Entry 9DXX (X-ray diffraction, 2.37 A resolution); this record covers chains A and E of the 3 polymer chains in the assembly.

Chain A:
Name: Hemagglutinin HA1 chain
Organism: Influenza A virus (A/Puerto Rico/8/1934(H1N1))
UniProtKB: P03452 (HEMA_I34A1); the construct lacks a stretch of the UniProt sequence, so the offset changes along the chain: 11-54 = UniProt 18-61; 55-83 = UniProt 63-91; 84-95 = UniProt 93-104; 96-125 = UniProt 106-135; 2 more segments
Chain sequence (328 residues; each row starts with the number of its first residue; a row labelled like 125A-125C holds insertion residues (125A, then the next letters in order)):
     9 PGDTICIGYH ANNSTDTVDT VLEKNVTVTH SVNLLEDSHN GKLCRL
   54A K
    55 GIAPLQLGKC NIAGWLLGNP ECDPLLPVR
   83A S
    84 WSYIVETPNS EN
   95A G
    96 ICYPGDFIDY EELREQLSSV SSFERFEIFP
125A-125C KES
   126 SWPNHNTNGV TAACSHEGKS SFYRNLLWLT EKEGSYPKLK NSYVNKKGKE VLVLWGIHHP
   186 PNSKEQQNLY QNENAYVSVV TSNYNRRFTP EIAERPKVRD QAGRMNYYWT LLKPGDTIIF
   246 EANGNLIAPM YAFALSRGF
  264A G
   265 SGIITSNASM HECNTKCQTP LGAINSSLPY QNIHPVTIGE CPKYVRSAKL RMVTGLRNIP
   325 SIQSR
Unresolved in the structure: 326-329
Construct notes: expression tag (9-10)
Cystine bridges: Cys52-Cys277, Cys64-Cys76, Cys97-Cys139, Cys281-Cys305
Covalent attachments: N-acetylglucosamine (NAG) linked to Asn21, Asn271, Asn289
Swiss-Prot annotation at these positions:
  - site: Arg329 (Cleavage)
  - glycosylation (N-linked (GlcNAc...) asparagine): Asn20, Asn21, Asn33, Asn271, Asn289

Chain E:
Name: D-peptide
Chain sequence (31 residues; numbered 0 to 30; the number before each row is that of its first residue; numbering starts at 0):
     0 XXRFCPSIXK KCRRDSDCPG XCICKGNGYC G
Modified / non-standard residues: 7YO ((2R)-5-oxidanylidenepyrrolidine-2-carboxylic acid) at position 0, F9D ((2R)-2-aminopent-4-ynoic acid) at position 1, KW4 (5-methyl-D-norleucine) at position 8, HMF (2-amino-4-phenyl-butyric acid) at position 20; Arg2, Arg12, Arg13 (D-arginine; DAR); Phe3 (D-phenylalanine; DPN); Cys4, Cys11, Cys17, Cys21, Cys23, Cys29 (D-cysteine; DCY); Pro5, Pro18 (D-proline; DPR); Ser6, Ser15 (D-serine; DSN); Ile7, Ile22 (D-isoleucine; DIL); Lys9, Lys10, Lys24 (D-lysine; DLY); Asp14, Asp16 (D-aspartic acid; DAS); Asn26 (D-asparagine; DSG); Tyr28 (D-tyrosine; DTY)
Cystine bridges: Cys4-Cys21, Cys11-Cys23, Cys17-Cys29
Ion coordination: K+: Asp14, Cys17, Gly19, Cys21

Chain A / chain E interface:
Residue-residue contacts (11):
  Asn20(A) - 7YO_0(E)
  Asn21(A) - 7YO_0(E)
  His38(A) - Phe3(E)
  His38(A) - Pro5(E)
  Val40(A) - Ser6(E)
  Val40(A) - KW4_8(E)
  Leu42(A) - KW4_8(E)
  Ser291(A) - KW4_8(E)
  Ser291(A) - Tyr28(E)
  Leu292(A) - KW4_8(E)
  Thr318(A) - Ser6(E)
Other interface residues (no listed pair), chain A (10 interface residues in all): His18, Asn41
Other interface residues (no listed pair), chain E (7 interface residues in all): Ile7

Summary:
Chain A and chain E form an interface of 10 and 7 residues respectively. Covalently linked
N-acetylglucosamine: at Asn21(A), Asn271(A) and Asn289(A). The K+ site is built by Asp14(E), Cys17(E),
Gly19(E) and Cys21(E).
Chain A is Hemagglutinin HA1 chain (Influenza A virus (A/Puerto Rico/8/1934(H1N1))) and chain E is D-peptide;
the structure, Crystal structure of the A/Puerto Rico/8/1934 (H1N1) influenza virus hemagglutinin in complex
with D-peptide, was determined by X-ray diffraction.
